Entry 1GA7 (X-ray diffraction, 2.71 A resolution); this record covers chains A and B.

== Chain A (and B) ==
Name: Hypothetical 23.7 kDa protein in icc-tolc intergenic region
Organism: Escherichia coli
Notes: EC 3.6.1.13; chain B of this document is another copy of the same molecule, construct and numbering; everything in this record applies to it too
Reference sequence: Q93K97 (ADPP_ECOLI); residues 1-209 here = UniProt positions 1-209
Amino-acid sequence (209 residues; each row starts with the number of its first residue):
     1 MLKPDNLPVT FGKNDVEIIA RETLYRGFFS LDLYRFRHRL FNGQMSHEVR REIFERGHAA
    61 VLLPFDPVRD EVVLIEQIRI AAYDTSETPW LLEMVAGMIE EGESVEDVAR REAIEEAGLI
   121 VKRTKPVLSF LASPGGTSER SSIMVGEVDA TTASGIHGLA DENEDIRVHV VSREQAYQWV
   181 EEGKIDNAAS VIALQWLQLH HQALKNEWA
Unresolved in the structure: 155-159 (chain B: 1-7)
Bound ions: gadolinium ion: Arg35, Glu112, Glu115

== Chain A / chain B interface ==
Contacting residue pairs - 165 pairs, chain A then chain B:
  Asn6(A) with Glu87(B)
  Leu7(A) with Glu87(B)
  Pro8(A) with Glu87(B); Leu92(B); Lys184(B)
  Val9(A) with Glu76(B); Thr88(B); Trp90(B); Leu92(B), hydrophobic
  Thr10(A) with Glu76(B), hydrogen bond; Arg167(B), hydrogen bond; His169(B)
  Phe11(A) with Glu76(B); Thr88(B), hydrogen bond (backbone-side chain); Trp90(B)
  Gly12(A) with Thr88(B); Trp90(B)
  Lys13(A) with Tyr83(B), hydrogen bond (side chain-backbone); Ser86(B), hydrogen bond (side chain-backbone); Glu87(B)
  Asp15(A) with Trp90(B)
  Val16(A) with Trp90(B), hydrophobic
  Ile18(A) with Tyr83(B), hydrophobic
  Arg21(A) with Asp84(B), salt bridge
  Leu24(A) with Tyr25(B), hydrophobic
  Tyr25(A) with Leu24(B); Leu31(B), hydrophobic; Glu52(B)
  Gly27(A) with Glu52(B)
  Phe28(A) with Glu52(B), hydrogen bond (backbone-side chain)
  Phe29(A) with Glu52(B), hydrogen bond (backbone-side chain)
  Leu31(A) with Tyr25(B), hydrophobic; Phe54(B), hydrophobic
  Tyr34(A) with Ile80(B), hydrophobic; Asp84(B)
  Phe36(A) with Ile80(B), hydrophobic
  His38(A) with Ile78(B); Trp90(B)
  Arg39(A) with Trp90(B)
  Leu40(A) with Ala160(B), hydrophobic; Asp165(B)
  Phe41(A) with Glu76(B); Ile156(B), hydrophobic; Asp165(B), hydrogen bond (backbone-side chain); Ile166(B); Arg167(B)
  Asn42(A) with Ile156(B); His157(B); Gly158(B); Ala160(B)
  His47(A) with Glu162(B), salt bridge
  Arg51(A) with Ile80(B); Asn163(B), hydrogen bond
  Glu52(A) with Tyr25(B); Gly27(B); Phe28(B), hydrogen bond (side chain-backbone); Phe29(B), hydrogen bond (side chain-backbone)
  Ile53(A) with Ile80(B), hydrophobic; Ala81(B), hydrophobic
  Phe54(A) with Leu31(B), hydrophobic; Phe54(B), hydrophobic; Gly136(B)
  Arg56(A) with Ser133(B); Gly135(B), hydrogen bond (side chain-backbone); Gly136(B)
  His58(A) with Thr85(B)
  Glu76(A) with Val9(B); Thr10(B), hydrogen bond (side chain-backbone); Phe41(B)
  Ile78(A) with Val16(B), hydrophobic; His38(B)
  Arg79(A) with Pro134(B); Gly135(B)
  Ile80(A) with Tyr34(B), hydrophobic; Phe36(B), hydrophobic
  Ala81(A) with Pro134(B); Thr137(B); Ser138(B)
  Ala82(A) with Leu131(B), hydrophobic
  Tyr83(A) with Lys13(B), hydrogen bond (backbone-side chain); Ile18(B), hydrophobic
  Asp84(A) with Arg21(B), salt bridge; Tyr34(B), hydrogen bond
  Thr85(A) with His58(B); Leu131(B); Arg140(B), hydrogen bond
  Ser86(A) with Lys13(B), hydrogen bond (backbone-side chain); Leu131(B); Arg140(B), hydrogen bond
  Glu87(A) with Lys13(B)
  Thr88(A) with Phe11(B); Gly12(B)
  Pro89(A) with Val16(B), hydrophobic
  Trp90(A) with Val9(B); Phe11(B), hydrophobic; Gly12(B); Asp15(B); Val16(B), hydrophobic; His38(B); Arg39(B); Phe41(B)
  Leu91(A) with Pro134(B), hydrophobic
  Leu92(A) with Val9(B), hydrophobic
  Leu128(A) with Val180(B)
  Ser129(A) with Asp186(B)
  Phe130(A) with Asp186(B)
  Leu131(A) with Ala82(B), hydrophobic; Thr85(B); Asp186(B), hydrogen bond (backbone-backbone); Asn187(B); Ala188(B), hydrogen bond (backbone-backbone)
  Ala132(A) with Ala132(B); Ala188(B)
  Ser133(A) with Arg56(B), hydrogen bond; Glu139(B), hydrogen bond
  Pro134(A) with Arg79(B); Ala81(B); Leu91(B), hydrophobic; Glu93(B); Asn187(B)
  Gly135(A) with Arg56(B), hydrogen bond (backbone-side chain); Arg79(B)
  Gly136(A) with Phe54(B); Arg56(B)
  Thr137(A) with Phe54(B); Ala81(B)
  Ser138(A) with Ala81(B)
  Glu139(A) with Ser133(B), hydrogen bond
  Arg140(A) with Thr85(B), hydrogen bond (side chain-backbone); Ser86(B), hydrogen bond; Asp186(B), salt bridge
  Asn163(A) with Phe41(B)
  Glu164(A) with Leu40(B); Phe41(B), hydrogen bond (backbone-backbone)
  Asp165(A) with Leu40(B); Phe41(B)
  Ile166(A) with Phe41(B)
  Arg167(A) with Pro8(B), hydrogen bond (side chain-backbone); Thr10(B), hydrogen bond; Phe41(B)
  His169(A) with Pro8(B)
  Tyr177(A) with Leu199(B); His200(B), hydrogen bond
  Trp179(A) with Pro8(B), hydrophobic
  Glu181(A) with His200(B), salt bridge
  Asp186(A) with Ser129(B); Phe130(B); Leu131(B), hydrogen bond (backbone-backbone); Arg140(B), salt bridge
  Asn187(A) with Leu131(B); Pro134(B)
  Ala188(A) with Leu131(B), hydrogen bond (backbone-backbone); Ala132(B)
  Ile192(A) with Val191(B), hydrophobic; Ile192(B), hydrophobic; Gln195(B)
  Gln195(A) with Leu128(B); Ile192(B), hydrogen bond (side chain-backbone); Gln195(B), hydrogen bond; Trp196(B)
  Trp196(A) with Gln195(B)
  Leu199(A) with Tyr177(B); Leu199(B), hydrophobic
  His200(A) with Tyr177(B); Glu181(B), salt bridge
Other interface residues (no listed pair), chain A (83 interface residues in all): Ser46, Glu93, Val180, Val191, Gln198
Other interface residues (no listed pair), chain B (85 interface residues in all): Asn42, Arg51, Ile53, Glu55, Gln77, Pro89, Gln198

== Summary ==
Chain A and chain B form an interface of 83 and 85 residues respectively; the contacts include 34 hydrogen
bonds and 7 salt bridges. Polar contacts include Arg21(A)-Asp84(B), His47(A)-Glu162(B) and
Arg140(A)-Asp186(B). Arg35(A), Glu112(A) and Glu115(A) coordinate a gadolinium ion ion.
Chain A and chain B are both Hypothetical 23.7 kDa protein in icc-tolc intergenic region (Escherichia coli);
the structure, Crystal structure of the ADP-ribose pyrophosphatase in complex with GD+3, was determined by
X-ray diffraction together with 1G0S and 1G9Q from the same study.
